3RZD - chains B and R of the 12 polymer chains in the assembly; structure by X-ray diffraction, 3.30 A resolution.

[Chain B]
Name: DNA-directed RNA polymerase II subunit RPB2
From: Saccharomyces cerevisiae
Notes: EC 2.7.7.6
UniProt: P08518 (RPB2_YEAST); residue numbers follow UniProt; this construct covers 1-1224
Amino-acid sequence (1224 residues; each row starts with the number of its first residue):
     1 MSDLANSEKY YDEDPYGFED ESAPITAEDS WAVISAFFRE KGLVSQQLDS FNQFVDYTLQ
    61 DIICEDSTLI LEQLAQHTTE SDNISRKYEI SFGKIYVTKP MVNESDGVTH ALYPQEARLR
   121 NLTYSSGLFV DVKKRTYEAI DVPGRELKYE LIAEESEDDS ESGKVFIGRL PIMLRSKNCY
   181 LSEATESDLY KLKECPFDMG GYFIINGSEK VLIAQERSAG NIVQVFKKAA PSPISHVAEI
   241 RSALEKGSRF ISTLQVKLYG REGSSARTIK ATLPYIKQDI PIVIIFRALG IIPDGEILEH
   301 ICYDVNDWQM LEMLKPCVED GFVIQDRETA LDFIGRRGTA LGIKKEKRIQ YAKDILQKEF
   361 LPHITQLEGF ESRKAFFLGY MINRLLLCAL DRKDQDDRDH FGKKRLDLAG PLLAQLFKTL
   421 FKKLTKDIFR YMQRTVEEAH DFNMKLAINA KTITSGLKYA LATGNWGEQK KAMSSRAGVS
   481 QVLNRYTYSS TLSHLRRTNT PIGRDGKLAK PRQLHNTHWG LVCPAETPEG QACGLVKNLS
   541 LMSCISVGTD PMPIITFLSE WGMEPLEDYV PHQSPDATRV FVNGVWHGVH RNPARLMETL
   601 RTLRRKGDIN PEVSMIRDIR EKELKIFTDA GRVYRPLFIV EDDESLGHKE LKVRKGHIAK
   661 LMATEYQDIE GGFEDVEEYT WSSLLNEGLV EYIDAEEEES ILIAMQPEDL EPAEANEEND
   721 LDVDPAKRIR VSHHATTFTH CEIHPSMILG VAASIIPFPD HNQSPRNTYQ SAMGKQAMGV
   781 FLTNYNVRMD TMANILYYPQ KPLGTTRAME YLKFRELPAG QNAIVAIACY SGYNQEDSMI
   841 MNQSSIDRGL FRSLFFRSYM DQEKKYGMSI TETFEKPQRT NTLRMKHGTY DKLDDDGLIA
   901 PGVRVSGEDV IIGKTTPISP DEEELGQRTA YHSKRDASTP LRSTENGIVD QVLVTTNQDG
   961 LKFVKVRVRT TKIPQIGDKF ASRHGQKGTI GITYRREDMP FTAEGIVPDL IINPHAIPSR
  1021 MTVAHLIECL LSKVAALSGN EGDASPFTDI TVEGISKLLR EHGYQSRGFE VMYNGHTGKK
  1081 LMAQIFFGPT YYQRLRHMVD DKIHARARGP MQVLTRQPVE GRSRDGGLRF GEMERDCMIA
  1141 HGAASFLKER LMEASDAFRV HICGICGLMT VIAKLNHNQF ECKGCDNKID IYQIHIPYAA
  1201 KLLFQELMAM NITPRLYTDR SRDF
Not modelled in the structure: 1-19, 71-88, 142-163, 336-344, 438-445, 503-508, 669-677, 716-721, 920-932
Metal / ion sites: Zn2+: Cys1163, Cys1166, Cys1182, Cys1185
Reported in the primary citation:
  - binding site for the 5-nt RNA strand (chain R): Lys979, Lys987

[Chain R]
Molecule: 5-nt RNA strand
Sequence (5 nucleotides; each row starts with the number of its first residue):
     6 AGAGG
Metal / ion sites: Mg2+: G10 (shared with 3 residues of chain A)

[Chain B / chain R interface]
Contacting residue pairs (8; chain B residue first):
  Gln481(B) with G7(R), phosphate contact
  Gln531(B) with A8(R), base contact
  Gln776(B) with A8(R), hydrogen bond to the phosphate; G9(R), hydrogen bond to the phosphate
  Lys979(B) with G9(R), hydrogen bond to the phosphate; G10(R), salt bridge to the phosphate
  Lys987(B) with G10(R), phosphate contact
  His1097(B) with G9(R), sugar contact
Other interface residues (no listed pair), chain B (9 interface residues in all): Ala477, Pro528, Ala772
Other interface residues (no listed pair), chain R (5 interface residues in all): A6

[In short]
Chain B and chain R form an interface of 9 and 5 residues respectively, with 3 hydrogen bonds and 1 salt
bridge. Among the polar pairs are Gln776(B)-A8(R), Gln776(B)-G9(R) and Lys979(B)-G9(R). Cys1163(B),
Cys1166(B), Cys1182(B) and Cys1185(B) coordinate Zn2+. From the paper: a binding site for the 5-nt RNA strand
(chain R) at Lys979(B) and Lys987(B).
Here chain B is DNA-directed RNA polymerase II subunit RPB2 (Saccharomyces cerevisiae) and chain R is a 5-nt
RNA strand. Entry 3RZD (RNA Polymerase II Initiation Complex with a 5-nt RNA) was determined by X-ray
diffraction together with 3RZO, 3S14, 3S15, 3S16, 3S17, 3S1M and 5 further entries from the same study.
